PDB entry 2B2T | X-ray diffraction, 2.45 A resolution | chains B and C of the 4 polymer chains in the assembly

# Chain B
Name: Chromodomain-helicase-DNA-binding protein 1
From: Homo sapiens
Notes: engineered mutation(s): C436M
UniProt: O14646 (CHD1_HUMAN); residues 10-185 here correspond to UniProt positions 268-443 (UniProt number = residue number + 258)
Amino-acid sequence (187 residues; each row starts with the number of its first residue):
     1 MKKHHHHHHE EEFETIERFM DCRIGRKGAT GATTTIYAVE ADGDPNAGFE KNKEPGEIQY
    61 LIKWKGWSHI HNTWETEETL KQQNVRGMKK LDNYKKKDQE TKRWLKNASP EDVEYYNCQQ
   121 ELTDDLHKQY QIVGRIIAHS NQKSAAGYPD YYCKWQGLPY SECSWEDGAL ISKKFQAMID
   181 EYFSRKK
Not modelled in the structure: 1-9, 52, 145-146, 187
Modified residues: Mse1 (selenomethionine); Mse20, Mse88, Mse178 (selenomethionine; parent Met)
Differences from the reference sequence: cloning artifact (2-3, 186-187); expression tag (4-9); modified residue (20, 88)

# Chain C
Name: Chromodomain-helicase-DNA-binding protein 1
From: Homo sapiens
UniProt: O14646 (CHD1_HUMAN); residues 10-115 here correspond to UniProt positions 268-373 (UniProt number = residue number + 258)
Amino-acid sequence (115 residues; each row starts with the number of its first residue):
     1 MKKHHHHHHE EEFETIERFM DCRIGRKGAT GATTTIYAVE ADGDPNAGFE KNKEPGEIQY
    61 LIKWKGWSHI HNTWETEETL KQQNVRGMKK LDNYKKKDQE TKRWLKNASP EDVEY
Not modelled in the structure: 1-11, 98-115
Modified residues: Mse1 (selenomethionine); Mse20 (selenomethionine; parent Met); Mse88 (selenomethionine; parent Met)
Differences from the reference sequence: cloning artifact (2-3); expression tag (4-9); modified residue (20, 88)

# Interface between chain B and chain C
Contacting residue pairs (7; chain B residue first):
  Lys96(B) - Phe49(C)  hydrogen bond (side chain-backbone)
  Lys96(B) - Glu50(C)
  Arg103(B) - Asp21(C)  salt bridge
  Arg103(B) - Cys22(C)
  Arg103(B) - Arg23(C)
  Arg103(B) - Trp74(C)
  Asn107(B) - Ile36(C)
Interface residues without a listed pair, chain B (4 interface residues in all): Lys106
Interface residues without a listed pair, chain C (8 interface residues in all): Glu40

# In short
4 residues of chain B face 8 of chain C across their interface; the contacts include 1 hydrogen bond and 1
salt bridge. Among the polar pairs are Arg103(B)-Asp21(C) and Lys96(B)-Phe49(C).
Chain B is Chromodomain-helicase-DNA-binding protein 1 and chain C is Chromodomain-helicase-DNA-binding
protein 1, both from Homo sapiens; the structure, Tandem chromodomains of human CHD1 complexed with Histone H3
Tail containing trimethyllysine 4 and phosphothreonine 3, was determined by X-ray diffraction (same
publication as 2B2U, 2B2V, 2B2W and 2B2Y).
